PDB entry 2HUL | X-ray diffraction, 1.80 A resolution | chain A

Chain A:
Name: Lysozyme
Organism: Enterobacteria phage T4
Notes: EC 3.2.1.17
Reference sequence: P00720 (LYS_BPT4); numbering as in UniProt (aligned over 1-164)
Amino-acid sequence (164 residues; each row starts with the number of its first residue):
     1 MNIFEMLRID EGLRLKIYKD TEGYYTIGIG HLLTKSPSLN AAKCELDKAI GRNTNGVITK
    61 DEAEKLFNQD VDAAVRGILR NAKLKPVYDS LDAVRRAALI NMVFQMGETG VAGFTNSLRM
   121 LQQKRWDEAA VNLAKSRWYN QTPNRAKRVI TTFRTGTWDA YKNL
Construct notes: engineered mutation Cys44 (Ser in P00720), Thr54 (Cys in P00720), Ala97 (Cys in P00720)
Curated features (UniProtKB/Swiss-Prot):
  - active site (Proton donor/acceptor): Glu11, Asp20
  - binding site (substrate): Leu32, Phe104, Ser117, Asn132
  - mutagenesis: Glu11 (E11A/F/H/M/N: Complete loss of enzymatic activity; E11N: Loss of 84% of enzymatic activity; E11Q: Complete loss of activity), Asp20 (D20A/N/S/T: Complete loss of enzymatic activity; D20C: Nearly no effet on specific enzymatic activity; D20E/Q: Loss of 99% of enzymatic activity), Thr26 (T26E: Complete loss of activity at neutral pH; covalently bound substrate; T26H: Facilitates transglycosylation more effectively than hydrolysis; covalently bound substrate), Gly30 (G30A: Almost complete loss of enzymatic activity; G30F: Almost complete loss of enzymatic activity. The enzyme is destabilized by 1.5 kcal/mol), Ser117 (S117F: 10-fold decrease in enzymatic activity; S117I: 500-fold decrease in enzymatic activity; S117V: 50-fold decrease in enzymatic activity), Asn132 (N132I: 5-fold decrease in enzymatic activity; N132M/F: 2-fold decrease in enzymatic activity)
Disulfide bonds: Cys44 forms a disulfide with the same residue of a neighbouring copy of this chain

Summary:
From UniProt: active-site residues Glu11 and Asp20, 4 substrate-binding residues and 6 mutagenesis sites.
Chain A is Lysozyme (Enterobacteria phage T4); the structure, Crystal structure of T4 Lysozyme S44C synthetic
dimer, was determined by X-ray diffraction (same publication as 2HUM).
